5BXH - chains B and D of the 5 polymer chains in the assembly; structure by X-ray diffraction, 2.76 A resolution.

# Chain B (and D)
Name: BTB/POZ domain-containing protein KCTD9
Source organism: Homo sapiens
Notes: fragment: BTB domain residues 89-191; chain D of this document is another copy of the same molecule, construct and numbering; everything in this record applies to it too
Reference sequence: Q7L273 (KCTD9_HUMAN); residues 4-106 here correspond to UniProt positions 89-191 (UniProt number = residue number + 85)
Sequence (106 residues; each row starts with the number of its first residue):
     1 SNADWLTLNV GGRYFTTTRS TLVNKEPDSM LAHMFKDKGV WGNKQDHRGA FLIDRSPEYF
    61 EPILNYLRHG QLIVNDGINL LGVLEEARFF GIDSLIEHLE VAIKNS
Not modelled in the structure: 1, 37-42 (chain D: 1-2, 37-40)
Differences from the reference sequence: expression tag (1-3)

# Interface between chain B and chain D
Pairs across the interface (34):
  Trp5(B) with Asn43(D); Leu52(D), hydrophobic; Ile53(D); Asp54(D)
  Arg13(B) with Glu58(D), salt bridge
  Tyr14(B) with Gly12(D)
  Phe15(B) with Gly11(D)
  Thr16(B) with Gly11(D), hydrogen bond (backbone-backbone); Gly12(D); Leu52(D); Asp54(D)
  Thr17(B) with Asp54(D), hydrogen bond
  Thr18(B) with Asp54(D), hydrogen bond
  Thr21(B) with Asp54(D), hydrogen bond
  Arg48(B) with His47(D)
  Glu61(B) with Glu58(D)
  Asn65(B) with Ser56(D)
  Arg68(B) with Gly11(D); Asp54(D), salt bridge; Arg55(D), hydrogen bond (side chain-backbone); Ser56(D)
  His69(B) with Arg55(D); Glu85(D)
  Gln71(B) with Glu85(D)
  Ile73(B) with Tyr59(D); Asn79(D); Gly82(D)
  Val74(B) with Tyr59(D); Asn79(D), hydrogen bond (backbone-side chain)
  Asn75(B) with Tyr59(D), hydrogen bond; Gly77(D); Ile78(D); Asn79(D), hydrogen bond (side chain-backbone)
  Asp76(B) with Gly77(D), hydrogen bond (backbone-backbone)
Interface residues without a listed pair, chain D (19 interface residues in all): Asn9, Leu81, Glu86

# Overview
18 residues of chain B and 19 residues of chain D are in contact, with 9 hydrogen bonds and 2 salt bridges.
Polar contacts include Arg13(B)-Glu58(D), Arg68(B)-Asp54(D) and Thr17(B)-Asp54(D).
Chain B and chain D are both BTB/POZ domain-containing protein KCTD9 (Homo sapiens); the structure, Crystal
structure of pentameric KCTD9 BTB domain, was determined by X-ray diffraction together with 5BXB and 5BXD from
the same study.
